Entry 3FOA (X-ray diffraction, 3.50 A resolution); this record covers chain A.

# Chain A
Name: Tail sheath protein Gp18
From: Enterobacteria phage T4
Notes: fragment: deletion mutant gp18M:
UniProt: P13332 (VG18_BPT4); residues 1-510 here = UniProt positions 1-510
Amino-acid sequence (510 residues; numbered 1 to 510; the number before each row is that of its first residue):
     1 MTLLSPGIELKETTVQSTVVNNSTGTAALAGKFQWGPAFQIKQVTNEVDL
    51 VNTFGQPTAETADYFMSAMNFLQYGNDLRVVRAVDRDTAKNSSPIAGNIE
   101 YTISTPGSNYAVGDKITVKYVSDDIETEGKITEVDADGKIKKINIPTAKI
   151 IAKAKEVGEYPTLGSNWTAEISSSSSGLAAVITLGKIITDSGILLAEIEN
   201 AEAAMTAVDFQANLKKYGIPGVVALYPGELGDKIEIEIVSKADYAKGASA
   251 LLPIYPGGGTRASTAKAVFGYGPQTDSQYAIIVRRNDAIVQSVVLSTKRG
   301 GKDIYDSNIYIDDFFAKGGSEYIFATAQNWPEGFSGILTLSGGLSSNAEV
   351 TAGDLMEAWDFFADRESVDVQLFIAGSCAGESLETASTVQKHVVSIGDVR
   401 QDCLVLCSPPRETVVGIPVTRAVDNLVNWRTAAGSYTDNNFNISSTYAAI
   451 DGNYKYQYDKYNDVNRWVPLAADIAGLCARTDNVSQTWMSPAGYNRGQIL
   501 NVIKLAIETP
Disordered / not traced: 1-20, 485-495
Sequence notes: variant E100 (Asp in P13332), A148 (Gly in P13332), I150 (Asn in P13332), I151 (Tyr in P13332), G301 (Glu in P13332), V399 (Ala in P13332), Y454 (His in P13332); engineered mutation P510 (Arg in P13332)
Reported in the primary citation:
  - conformationally variable residues (order/disorder transition): V484 to R496

# In short
The paper reports conformational variability at V484.
Chain A is Tail sheath protein Gp18 (Enterobacteria phage T4); the structure, Crystal structure of the
bacteriophage T4 tail sheath protein, deletion mutant gp18M, was determined by X-ray diffraction (same
publication as 3FO8, 3FOH and 3FOI).
